PDB entry 7LUV | electron microscopy, 3.70 A resolution | chains C and M of the 6 polymer chains in the assembly

== Chain C ==
Name: THO complex subunit 2
Organism: Saccharomyces cerevisiae
Reference sequence: P53552 (THO2_YEAST); the author numbering skips numbers that UniProt does not, so the offset changes along the chain: 1-913 = UniProt 1-913; 6941-6951 = UniProt 914-924; 6991-7012 = UniProt 925-946; 7028-7040 = UniProt 947-959; 7 more segments
Amino-acid sequence (1262 residues; numbered -4 to 7449; 6192 numbers in that range are skipped by the numbering (no residue carries them; nothing is unmodelled there); the number before each row is that of its first residue; numbers below 1 keep their minus sign (Gly-4 is residue -4); X marks 224 residues of unknown identity (built as UNK)):
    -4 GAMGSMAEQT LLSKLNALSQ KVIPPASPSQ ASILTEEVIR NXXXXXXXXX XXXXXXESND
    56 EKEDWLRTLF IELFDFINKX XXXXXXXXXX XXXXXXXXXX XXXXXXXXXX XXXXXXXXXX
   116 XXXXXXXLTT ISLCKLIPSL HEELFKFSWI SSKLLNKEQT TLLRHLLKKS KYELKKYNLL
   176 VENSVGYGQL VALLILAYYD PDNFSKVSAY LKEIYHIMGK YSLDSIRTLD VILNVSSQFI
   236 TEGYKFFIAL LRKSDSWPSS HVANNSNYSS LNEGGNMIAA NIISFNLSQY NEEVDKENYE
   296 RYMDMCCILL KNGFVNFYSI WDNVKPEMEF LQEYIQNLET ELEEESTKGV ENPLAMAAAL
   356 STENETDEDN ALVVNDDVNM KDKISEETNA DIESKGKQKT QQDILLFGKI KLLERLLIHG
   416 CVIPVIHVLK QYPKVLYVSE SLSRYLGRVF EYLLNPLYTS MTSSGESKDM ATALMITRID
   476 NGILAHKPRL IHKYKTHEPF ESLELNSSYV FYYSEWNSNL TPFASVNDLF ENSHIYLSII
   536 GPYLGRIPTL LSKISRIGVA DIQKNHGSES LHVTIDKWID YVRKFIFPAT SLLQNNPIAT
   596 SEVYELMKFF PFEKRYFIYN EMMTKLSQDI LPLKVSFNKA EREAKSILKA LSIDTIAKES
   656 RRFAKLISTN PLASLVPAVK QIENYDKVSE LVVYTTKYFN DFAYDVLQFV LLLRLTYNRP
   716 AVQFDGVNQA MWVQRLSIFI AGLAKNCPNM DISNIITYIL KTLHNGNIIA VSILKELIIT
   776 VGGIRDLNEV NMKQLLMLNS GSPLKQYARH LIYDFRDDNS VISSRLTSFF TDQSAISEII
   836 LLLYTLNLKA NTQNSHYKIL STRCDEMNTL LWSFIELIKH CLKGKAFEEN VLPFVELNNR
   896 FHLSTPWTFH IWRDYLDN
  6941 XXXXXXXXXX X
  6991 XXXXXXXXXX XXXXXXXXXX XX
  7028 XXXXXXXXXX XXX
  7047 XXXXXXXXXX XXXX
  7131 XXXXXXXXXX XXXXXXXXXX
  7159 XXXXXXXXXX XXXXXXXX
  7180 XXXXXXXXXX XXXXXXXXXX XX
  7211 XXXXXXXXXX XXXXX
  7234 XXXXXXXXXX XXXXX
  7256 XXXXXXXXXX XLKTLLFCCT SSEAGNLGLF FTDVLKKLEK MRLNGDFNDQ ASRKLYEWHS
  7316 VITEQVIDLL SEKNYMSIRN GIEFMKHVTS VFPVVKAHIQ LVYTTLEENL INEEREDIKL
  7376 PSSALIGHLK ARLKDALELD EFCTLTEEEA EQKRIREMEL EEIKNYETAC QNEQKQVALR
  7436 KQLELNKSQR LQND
Unresolved in the structure: -4 to 36, 52-55, 74-82, 98-104, 119-123, 286-292, 341-397, 458-463, 715-726, 844-853, 890-899, 7267-7449
Sequence notes: expression tag (-4 to 0); conflict UNK_37 (Trp in P53552), UNK_38 (Pro in P53552), UNK_39 (Glu in P53552), 221 further conflict positions vs the reference (P53552) not listed

== Chain M ==
Name: ATP-dependent RNA helicase SUB2
Organism: Saccharomyces cerevisiae
Notes: EC 3.6.4.13
Reference sequence: Q07478 (SUB2_YEAST); residue numbers follow UniProt; this construct covers 1-446
Amino-acid sequence (446 residues; row label = number of the first residue in the row):
     1 MSHEGEEDLL EYSDNEQEIQ IDASKAAEAG ETGAATSATE GDNNNNTAAG DKKGSYVGIH
    61 STGFKDFLLK PELSRAIIDC GFEHPSEVQQ HTIPQSIHGT DVLCQAKSGL GKTAVFVLST
   121 LQQLDPVPGE VAVVVICNAR ELAYQIRNEY LRFSKYMPDV KTAVFYGGTP ISKDAELLKN
   181 KDTAPHIVVA TPGRLKALVR EKYIDLSHVK NFVIDECDKV LEELDMRRDV QEIFRATPRD
   241 KQVMMFSATL SQEIRPICRR FLQNPLEIFV DDEAKLTLHG LQQYYIKLEE REKNRKLAQL
   301 LDDLEFNQVI IFVKSTTRAN ELTKLLNASN FPAITVHGHM KQEERIARYK AFKDFEKRIC
   361 VSTDVFGRGI DIERINLAIN YDLTNEADQY LHRVGRAGRF GTKGLAISFV SSKEDEEVLA
   421 KIQERFDVKI AEFPEEGIDP STYLNN
Unresolved in the structure: 1-61, 271-279, 445-446
Curated features (UniProtKB/Swiss-Prot):
  - motif: Thr62 to Gln90 (Q motif), Asp215 to Asp218 (DECD box)
  - binding site (ATP): Ala106 to Thr113
  - modified residue: Ser2 (N-acetylserine), Ser13 (Phosphoserine), Ser37 (Phosphoserine), Thr169 (Phosphothreonine)
  - mutagenesis: Asp8 (D8G: No growth at 37 degrees Celsius; when associated with DEL-135), Asp22 (D22G: In SUB2-1; no growth at 16 and 37 degrees Celsius; when associated with G-83; M-142 and T-146), Glu83 (E83G: In SUB2-1; no growth at 16 and 37 degrees Celsius; when associated with G-22; M-142 and T-146), Lys112 (K112N: Lethal), Gln122 (Q122R: In SUB2-201; no growth at 37 degrees Celsius; when associated with G-173 and F-403), Val135 (No growth at 37 degrees Celsius; when associated with G-8), Leu142 (L142M: In SUB2-1; no growth at 16 and 37 degrees Celsius; when associated with G-22; G-83 and T-146), Ile146 (I146T: In SUB2-1; no growth at 16 and 37 degrees Celsius; when associated with G-22; G-83 and M-142), Lys173 (K173G: In SUB2-201; no growth at 37 degrees Celsius; when associated with R-122 and F-403), Asp174 (D174G: In SUB2-100; no growth at 37 degrees Celsius), Asp215 (D215E: Lethal), Cys217 (C217A: Lethal), 3 further mutagenesis entries in UniProt
Reported in the primary citation:
  - mutagenesis - E356A/K357A/R358A: abolished catalytic activity on THO (citing earlier work)

== Chain C / chain M interface ==
Contacting residue pairs (26; chain C residue first):
  Lys644(C) - Leu301(M)  hydrogen bond (side chain-backbone)
  Lys644(C) - Asp302(M)  hydrogen bond (side chain-backbone)
  Lys644(C) - Glu305(M)
  Lys644(C) - Phe306(M)
  Lys644(C) - Arg358(M)  hydrogen bond (backbone-side chain)
  Leu646(C) - Phe355(M)
  Leu646(C) - Arg358(M)
  Ser647(C) - Glu356(M)
  Ile648(C) - Phe355(M)  hydrophobic
  Ile648(C) - Glu356(M)
  Asp649(C) - Glu356(M)
  Gln676(C) - Glu305(M)  hydrogen bond
  Asn679(C) - Tyr443(M)
  Asn679(C) - Leu444(M)
  Tyr680(C) - Glu305(M)
  Tyr680(C) - Phe306(M)
  Tyr680(C) - Asn307(M)
  Lys682(C) - Phe355(M)
  Lys682(C) - Arg374(M)
  Leu686(C) - Phe355(M)  hydrophobic
  Arg780(C) - Arg75(M)
  Glu784(C) - Pro71(M)
  Ile807(C) - Arg75(M)  hydrogen bond (backbone-side chain)
  Tyr808(C) - Arg75(M)
  Tyr808(C) - Lys155(M)
  Tyr808(C) - Tyr156(M)  hydrophobic
Also at the interface, not in a pair above, chain C (19 interface residues in all): Lys640, Arg657, Lys675, Val683, Leu806
Also at the interface, not in a pair above, chain M (29 interface residues in all): Asp66, Phe67, Leu68, Glu72, Asp79, Gln90, Pro94, His98, Leu304, Asn330, Pro332, Asp354, Lys357, Asn376
The authors on this interface:
  - interface residues, chain M: Leu304(M), Glu305(M), Asn307(M), Phe355(M), Arg358(M)

== Summary ==
19 residues of chain C face 29 of chain M across their interface; the contacts include 5 hydrogen bonds. Among
the polar pairs are Lys644(C)-Leu301(M), Lys644(C)-Asp302(M) and Lys644(C)-Arg358(M). The paper reports that
E356A/K357A/R358A of chain M abolish catalytic activity on THO; interface residues Leu304(M), Glu305(M) and
Asn307(M) among others.
Here chain C is THO complex subunit 2 and chain M is ATP-dependent RNA helicase SUB2, both from Saccharomyces
cerevisiae. Entry 7LUV (Cryo-EM structure of the yeast THO-Sub2 complex) was determined by electron
microscopy.
